PDB entry 8HCN | electron microscopy, 2.70 A resolution | chains G and H of the 12 polymer chains in the assembly

# Chain G
Name: Urease subunit alpha
Source organism: Klebsiella pneumoniae
Notes: EC 3.5.1.5
UniProtKB: A0A060VJP5 (A0A060VJP5_KLEPN); residues 1-567 here = UniProt positions 1-567
Amino-acid sequence (567 residues; numbered 1 to 567; the number before each row is that of its first residue):
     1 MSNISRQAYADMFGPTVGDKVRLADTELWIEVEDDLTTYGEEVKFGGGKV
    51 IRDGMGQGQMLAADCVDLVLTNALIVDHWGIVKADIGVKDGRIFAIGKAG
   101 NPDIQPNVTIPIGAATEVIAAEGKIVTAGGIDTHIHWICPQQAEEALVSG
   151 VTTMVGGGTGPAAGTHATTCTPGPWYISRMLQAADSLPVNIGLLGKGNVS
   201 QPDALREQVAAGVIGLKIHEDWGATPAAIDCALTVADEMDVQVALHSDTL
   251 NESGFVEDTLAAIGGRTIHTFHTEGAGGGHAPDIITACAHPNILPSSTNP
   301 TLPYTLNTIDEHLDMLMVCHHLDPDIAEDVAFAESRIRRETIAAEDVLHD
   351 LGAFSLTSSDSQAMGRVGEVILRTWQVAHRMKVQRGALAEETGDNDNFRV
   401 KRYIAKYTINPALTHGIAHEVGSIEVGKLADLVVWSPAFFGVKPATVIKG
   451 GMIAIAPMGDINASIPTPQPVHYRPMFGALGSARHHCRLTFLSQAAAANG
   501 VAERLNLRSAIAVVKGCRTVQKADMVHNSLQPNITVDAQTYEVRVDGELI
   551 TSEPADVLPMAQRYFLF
Disordered / not traced: 1

# Chain H
Name: Urease accessory protein UreD
Source organism: Klebsiella pneumoniae
UniProtKB: A0A5D6SRX8 (A0A5D6SRX8_KLEPN); residues 2-274 here = UniProt positions 2-274
Amino-acid sequence (282 residues; each row starts with the number of its first residue; numbers below 1 keep their minus sign (Met-7 is residue -7)):
    -7 MWSHPQFEKHGTVLPPLKKGWQATLDLRFHQAGGKTVLASAQHVGPLTVQ
    43 RPFYPEEETCHLYLLHPPGGIVGGDELTISAQLAPGCHTLITMPGASKFY
    93 RSSGAQALVRQQLTLAPQATLEWLPQDAIFFPGANARLFTTFHLCASSRL
   143 LAWDLLCLGRPVIGETFSHGTLSNRLEVWVDDEPLLVERLQLQEGELSSV
   193 AERPWVGTLLCYPATDALLDGVRDALAPLGLYAGASLTDRLLTVRFLSDD
   243 NLICQRVMRDVWQFLRPHLTGKSPVLPRIWLT
Disordered / not traced: -7 to 10
Construct notes: expression tag (-7 to 1)

# Interface between chain G and chain H
Residue-residue contacts (52; chain G residue first):
  Ile309(G) - Trp13(H)  hydrophobic
  Asp310(G) - Gly37(H)
  Leu313(G) - Gln42(H)
  Leu313(G) - Leu57(H)  hydrophobic
  Leu313(G) - Pro59(H)  hydrophobic
  Asp314(G) - Gln42(H)  hydrogen bond
  Met317(G) - Gln42(H)  hydrogen bond
  Pro324(G) - Gln42(H)
  Pro324(G) - Arg43(H)
  Pro324(G) - Phe45(H)
  Asp325(G) - Arg43(H)  salt bridge
  Asp325(G) - Phe45(H)
  Ile326(G) - Phe45(H)
  Ile326(G) - Arg270(H)
  Ala327(G) - Phe45(H)
  Ala327(G) - Arg270(H)
  Ala327(G) - Ile271(H)
  Glu328(G) - Arg270(H)  salt bridge
  Val330(G) - Gln42(H)
  Val330(G) - Tyr55(H)  hydrophobic
  Val330(G) - Pro86(H)
  Val330(G) - Ile271(H)  hydrophobic
  Ala331(G) - Ile271(H)
  Ala333(G) - Leu57(H)  hydrophobic
  Glu334(G) - His58(H)
  Glu334(G) - Pro59(H)
  Glu334(G) - Gly61(H)
  Glu334(G) - Pro86(H)
  Glu334(G) - Gly87(H)
  Glu334(G) - Lys90(H)  salt bridge
  Ser335(G) - Pro59(H)  hydrogen bond (backbone-backbone)
  Arg336(G) - Pro59(H)  hydrogen bond (backbone-backbone)
  Arg336(G) - Gly61(H)
  Arg336(G) - Tyr92(H)  hydrogen bond
  Ile337(G) - Pro59(H)  hydrogen bond (backbone-backbone)
  Ile337(G) - Pro60(H)
  Arg338(G) - Trp13(H)
  Arg338(G) - Pro60(H)
  Arg338(G) - Gly62(H)  hydrogen bond (side chain-backbone)
  Arg338(G) - Val64(H)
  Arg338(G) - Asp67(H)  salt bridge
  Arg339(G) - Gly12(H)
  Arg339(G) - Trp13(H)
  Asp537(G) - Arg93(H)  salt bridge
  Gln539(G) - Val64(H)
  Gln539(G) - Tyr92(H)
  Gln539(G) - Arg93(H)  hydrogen bond (side chain-backbone)
  Gln539(G) - Phe123(H)
  Thr540(G) - Arg93(H)
  Tyr541(G) - Val64(H)  hydrophobic
  Tyr541(G) - Tyr92(H)  hydrophobic
  Glu542(G) - Ser95(H)
Also at the interface, not in a pair above, chain G (27 interface residues in all): Asp323, Glu340, Ala538
Also at the interface, not in a pair above, chain H (28 interface residues in all): Pro38, Thr40, Ala88, Leu273

# In short
The interface between chain G and chain H involves 27 residues on one side and 28 on the other, with 8
hydrogen bonds and 5 salt bridges. Polar pairs include Asp325(G)-Arg43(H), Glu328(G)-Arg270(H) and
Glu334(G)-Lys90(H).
Here chain G is Urease subunit alpha and chain H is Urease accessory protein UreD, both from Klebsiella
pneumoniae. Entry 8HCN (CryoEM Structure of Klebsiella pneumoniae UreD/urease complex) was determined by
electron microscopy, deposited together with 8HC1.
